1KVY - chain A; structure by X-ray diffraction, 1.90 A resolution.

[Chain A]
Name: Phospholipase A2
Organism: Bos taurus
Notes: EC 3.1.1.4
UniProt: P00593 (PA21B_BOVIN); residues 1-123 here correspond to UniProt positions 23-145 (UniProt number = residue number + 22)
Amino-acid sequence (123 residues; numbered 1 to 123; the number before each row is that of its first residue):
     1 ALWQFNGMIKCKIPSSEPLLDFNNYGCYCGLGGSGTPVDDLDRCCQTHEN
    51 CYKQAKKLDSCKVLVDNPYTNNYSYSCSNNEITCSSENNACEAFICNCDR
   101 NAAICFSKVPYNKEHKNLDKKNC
Construct notes: engineered mutation Glu49 (Asp71 in P00593)
Disulfides: Cys11-Cys77, Cys27-Cys123, Cys29-Cys45, Cys44-Cys105, Cys51-Cys98, Cys61-Cys91, Cys84-Cys96
Metal / ion sites: Ca2+: Tyr28, Gly30, Gly32, Glu49
Swiss-Prot annotation at these positions:
  - active site: His48, Asp99
  - binding site (Ca(2+)): Tyr28, Gly30, Gly32
What the authors report for this chain:
  - Ca2+ coordination: Gly30, Gly32, Glu49
  - conformationally variable residues: Tyr28, Glu49
  - mutagenesis - D49E: decreased binding to calcium (citing earlier work)
  - mutagenesis - D49E: decreased catalytic activity (citing earlier work)
  - catalytic residues: His48, Asp99 (citing earlier work)

[Overview]
Tyr28, Gly30, Gly32 and Glu49 coordinate Ca2+. UniProt lists active-site residues His48 and Asp99 and 3
Ca2+-binding residues. From the paper: catalytic residues His48 and Asp99; D49E reduces binding to calcium.
Chain A is Phospholipase A2 (Bos taurus); the structure, Carboxylic ester hydrolase, single mutant D49E
coordinated to calcium, was determined by X-ray diffraction (same publication as 1KVW and 1KVX).
